Entry 7JV4 (electron microscopy, 3.40 A resolution); this record covers chains A and L of the 9 polymer chains in the assembly.

# Chain A
Name: Spike glycoprotein
From: Severe acute respiratory syndrome coronavirus 2
Reference sequence: P0DTC2 (SPIKE_SARS2); residues 14-1211 here = UniProt positions 14-1211
Amino-acid sequence (1281 residues; each row starts with the number of its first residue; numbers below 1 keep their minus sign (Met-18 is residue -18)):
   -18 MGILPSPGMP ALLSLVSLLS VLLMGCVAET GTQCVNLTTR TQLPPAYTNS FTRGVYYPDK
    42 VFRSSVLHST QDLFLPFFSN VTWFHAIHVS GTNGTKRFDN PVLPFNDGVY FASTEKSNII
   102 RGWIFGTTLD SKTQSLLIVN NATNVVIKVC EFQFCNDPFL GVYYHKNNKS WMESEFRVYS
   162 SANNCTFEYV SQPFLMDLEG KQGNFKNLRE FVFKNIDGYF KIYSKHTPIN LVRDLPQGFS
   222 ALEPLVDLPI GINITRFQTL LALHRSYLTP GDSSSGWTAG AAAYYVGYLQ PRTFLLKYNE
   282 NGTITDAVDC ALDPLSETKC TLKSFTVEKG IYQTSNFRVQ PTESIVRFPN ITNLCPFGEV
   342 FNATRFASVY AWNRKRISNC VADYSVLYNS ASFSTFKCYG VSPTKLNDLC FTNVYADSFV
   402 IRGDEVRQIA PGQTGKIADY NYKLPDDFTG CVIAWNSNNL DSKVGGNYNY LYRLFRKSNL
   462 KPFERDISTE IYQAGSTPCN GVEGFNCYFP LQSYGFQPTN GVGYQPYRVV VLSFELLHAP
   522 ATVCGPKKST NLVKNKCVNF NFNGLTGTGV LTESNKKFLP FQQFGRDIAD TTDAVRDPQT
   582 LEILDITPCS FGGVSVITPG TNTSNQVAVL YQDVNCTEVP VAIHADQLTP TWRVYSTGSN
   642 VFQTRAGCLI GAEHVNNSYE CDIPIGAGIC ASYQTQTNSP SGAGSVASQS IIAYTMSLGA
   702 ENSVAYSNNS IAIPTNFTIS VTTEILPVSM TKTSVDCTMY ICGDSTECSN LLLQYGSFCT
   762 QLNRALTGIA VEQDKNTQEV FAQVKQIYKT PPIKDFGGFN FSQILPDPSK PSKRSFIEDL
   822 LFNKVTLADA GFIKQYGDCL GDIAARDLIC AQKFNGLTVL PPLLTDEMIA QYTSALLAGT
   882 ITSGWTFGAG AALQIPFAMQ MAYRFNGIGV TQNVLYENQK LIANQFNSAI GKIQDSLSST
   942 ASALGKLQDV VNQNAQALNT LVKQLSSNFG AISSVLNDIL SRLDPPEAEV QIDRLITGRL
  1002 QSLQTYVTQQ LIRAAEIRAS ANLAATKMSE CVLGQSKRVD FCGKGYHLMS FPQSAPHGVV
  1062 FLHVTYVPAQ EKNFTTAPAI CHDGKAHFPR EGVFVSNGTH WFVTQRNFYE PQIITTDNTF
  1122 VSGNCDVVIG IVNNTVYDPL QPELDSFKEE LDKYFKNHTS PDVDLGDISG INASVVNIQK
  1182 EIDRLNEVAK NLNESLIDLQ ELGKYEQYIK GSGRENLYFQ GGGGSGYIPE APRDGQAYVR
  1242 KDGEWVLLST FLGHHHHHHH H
Not modelled in the structure: -18 to 26, 70-81, 114-115, 135-138, 144-165, 173-185, 243-262, 445-446, 475-478, 502, 518-519, 621-640, 677-689, 812, 828-854, 1145-1262
Disulfides: Cys131-Cys166, Cys291-Cys301, Cys336-Cys361, Cys379-Cys432, Cys391-Cys525, Cys480-Cys488, Cys538-Cys590, Cys617-Cys649, Cys662-Cys671, Cys738-Cys760, Cys743-Cys749, Cys1032-Cys1043, Cys1082-Cys1126
Glycans and other covalent adducts: N-acetylglucosamine (NAG) linked to Asn61, Asn122, Asn234, Asn282, Asn331, Asn343, Asn603, Asn616, Asn657, Asn709, Asn717, Asn801, Asn1074, Asn1098, Asn1134
Sequence notes: expression tag (-18 to 13, 1212-1262); engineered mutation Ser682 (Arg in P0DTC2), Gly683 (Arg in P0DTC2), Gly685 (Arg in P0DTC2), Pro986 (Lys in P0DTC2), Pro987 (Val in P0DTC2)
UniProt features mapped onto this chain:
  - region: Asn280 to Cys301 (Putative superantigen), Arg403 to Asp405 (Integrin-binding motif), Asn448 to Phe456 (Immunodominant HLA epitope recognized by the CD8+), Pro681, Ala684 (Putative superantigen), Ser816 to Tyr837 (Fusion peptide 1), Lys835 to Phe855 (Fusion peptide 2), Asp1163 to Glu1202 (Heptad repeat 2)
  - site: Arg815, Ser816 (Cleavage)
  - glycosylation: Asn17 (N-linked (GlcNAc...) (complex) asparagine), Asn61 (N-linked (GlcNAc...) (hybrid) asparagine), Asn74 (N-linked (GlcNAc...) (complex) asparagine), Asn122 (N-linked (GlcNAc...) (hybrid) asparagine), Asn149 (N-linked (GlcNAc...) (complex) asparagine), Asn165 (N-linked (GlcNAc...) (complex) asparagine), Asn234 (N-linked (GlcNAc...) (high mannose) asparagine), Asn282 (N-linked (GlcNAc...) (complex) asparagine), Thr323 (O-linked (GalNAc) threonine), Ser325 (O-linked (HexNAc...) serine), Asn331 (N-linked (GlcNAc...) (complex) asparagine), Asn343 (N-linked (GlcNAc...) (complex) asparagine), Asn603 (N-linked (GlcNAc...) (hybrid) asparagine), Asn616 (N-linked (GlcNAc...) (complex) asparagine), Asn657 (N-linked (GlcNAc...) (complex) asparagine), Thr676 (O-linked (GlcNAc...) threonine), Thr678 (O-linked (GlcNAc...) threonine), Asn709 (N-linked (GlcNAc...) (high mannose) asparagine), Asn717 (N-linked (GlcNAc...) (hybrid) asparagine), Asn801 (N-linked (GlcNAc...) (hybrid) asparagine) and 6 more in UniProt
  - natural variant: Leu18 (L18F: In strain: Beta/B.1.351, Gamma/P.1 and 1 more), Thr19 (T19I: In strain: Omicron/BQ.1.1, Omicron/XBB.1.5 and 1 more; T19R: In strain: Delta/B.1.617.2, Omicron/BA.2 and 4 more), Thr20 (T20N: In strain: Gamma/P.1), Leu24 to Ala27 (sequence variant, change not given here; In strain: Omicron/BA.2, Omicron/BA.2.12.1 and 6 more), Pro26 (P26S: In strain: Gamma/P.1), Gln52 (Q52H: In strain: Omicron/EG.5.1), Ala67 (A67V: In strain: Eta/B.1.525, Omicron/BA.1), His69 to Val70 (deletion: In strain: Alpha/B.1.1.7, Eta/B.1.525 and 5 more), Gly75 (G75V: In strain: Lambda/C.37), Thr76 (T76I: In strain: Lambda/C.37), Asp80 (D80A: In strain: Beta/B.1.351), Val83 (V83A: In strain: Omicron/XBB.1.5, Omicron/EG.5.1), 80 further natural variant entries in UniProt
  - mutagenesis: His69 to Val70 (Increased incorporation of cleaved spike into virions), Asn121 (N121Q: Partial loss of biliverdin affinity), Arg190 (R190K: Partial loss of biliverdin affinity), Asn234 (N234Q: Increased resistance to neutralizing antibodies), Asn331 (N331Q: Reduced viral infectivity), Asn343 (N343Q: Reduced viral infectivity), Leu452 (L452R: Increased resistance to neutralizing antibodies. Decreases HLA binding to NF9 epitope. Increased binding affinity to human ACE2), Tyr453 (Y453F: Decreased HLA binding to NF9 epitope. Increased binding affinity to human ACE2), Ala475 (A475V: Increased resistance to neutralizing antibodies), Val483 (V483A: Increased resistance to neutralizing antibodies), Glu484 (E484D: Increased replication in human TMEM106B overexpressing cells), Phe490 (F490L: Increased resistance to neutralizing antibodies and human covalescent sera neutralization), 12 further mutagenesis entries in UniProt

# Chain L
Name: S2H13 Fab light chain
From: Homo sapiens
Notes: antibody fragment or engineered binder
Amino-acid sequence (110 residues; each row starts with the number of its first residue):
     1 QAVVTQEPSL TVSPGGTVTL TCGSSTGAVT SGHYPYWFQQ KPGQAPRTLI YDTSNKHSWT
    61 PARFSGSLLG GKAALTLSGA RPEDEAEYYC LLSYSGARGV FGGGTKLTVL
Not modelled in the structure: 1
Disulfides: Cys22-Cys90

# Interface between chain A and chain L
Residue-residue contacts (5; chain A residue first):
  Tyr449(A) - Ala62(L)
  Tyr449(A) - Arg63(L)
  Tyr449(A) - Ser78(L)
  Phe490(A) - Ser58(L)
  Ser494(A) - Ala62(L)
Also at the interface, not in a pair above, chain A (5 interface residues in all): Gly447, Tyr489
Also at the interface, not in a pair above, chain L (5 interface residues in all): Asn55

# Summary
The chain A/chain L interface involves 5 residues from each chain. Covalently linked N-acetylglucosamine: at
Asn61(A), Asn122(A), Asn234(A), Asn282(A), Asn331(A) and Asn343(A) and 9 more. From UniProt: 24 mutagenesis
sites on chain A.
Here chain A is Spike glycoprotein (Severe acute respiratory syndrome coronavirus 2) and chain L is S2H13 Fab
light chain (Homo sapiens). Entry 7JV4 (SARS-CoV-2 spike in complex with the S2H13 neutralizing antibody (one
RBD open)) was determined by electron microscopy together with 7JV2, 7JV6, 7JW0 and 7JXC from the same study.
